Entry 1BSU (X-ray diffraction, 2.00 A resolution); this record covers chains D and B of the 4 polymer chains in the assembly.

Chain D:
Molecule: 11-nt DNA strand
Sequence (11 nucleotides; numbered 801 to 811; the number before each row is that of its first residue):
   801 AAAGACITCTT
Modified positions: 5CM (5-methyl-2'-deoxy-cytidine-5'-monophosphate) at position 806
Ion coordination: Ca2+: DI807 (shared with Asp74(B), Asp90(B) of chain B)

Chain B:
Protein: Endonuclease ecorv (3.1.21.4)
From: Escherichia coli
Notes: EC 3.1.21.4
UniProt: P04390 (T2E5_ECOLI); residues 2-245 here correspond to UniProt positions 1-244 (UniProt number = residue number - 1)
Amino-acid sequence (244 residues; numbered 2 to 245; the number before each row is that of its first residue):
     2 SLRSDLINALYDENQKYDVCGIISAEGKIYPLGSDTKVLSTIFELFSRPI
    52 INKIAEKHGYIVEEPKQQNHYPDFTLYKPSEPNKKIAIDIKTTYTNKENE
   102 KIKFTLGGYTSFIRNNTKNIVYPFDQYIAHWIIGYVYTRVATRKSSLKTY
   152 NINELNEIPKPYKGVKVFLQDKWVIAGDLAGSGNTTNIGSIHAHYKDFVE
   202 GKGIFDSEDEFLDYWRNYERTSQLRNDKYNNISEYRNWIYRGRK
Unresolved in the structure: 15-18, 98-102, 142-146, 245
Ion coordination: Ca2+: Asp74, Asp90 (shared with DI807(D) of chain D)

Chain D / chain B interface:
Residue-residue contacts - 29 pairs, chain D then chain B:
  DG804(D) - Asn70(B)  base contact
  DA805(D) - Asn70(B)  hydrogen bond to the base
  DA805(D) - Thr111(B)  hydrogen bond to the phosphate
  DA805(D) - Ser112(B)  phosphate contact
  DA805(D) - Asn120(B)  sugar contact
  5CM_806(D) - Asn70(B)  sugar contact
  5CM_806(D) - His71(B)  sugar contact
  5CM_806(D) - Gly109(B)  hydrogen bond to the phosphate
  5CM_806(D) - Ser112(B)  hydrogen bond to the phosphate
  5CM_806(D) - Phe113(B)  phosphate contact
  5CM_806(D) - Thr186(B)  base contact
  DI807(D) - Asp90(B)  phosphate contact
  DI807(D) - Lys92(B)  salt bridge to the phosphate
  DI807(D) - Gly108(B)  phosphate contact
  DI807(D) - Thr186(B)  base contact
  DT808(D) - Thr37(B)  phosphate contact
  DT808(D) - Lys92(B)  phosphate contact
  DT808(D) - Thr93(B)  hydrogen bond to the phosphate
  DT808(D) - Thr106(B)  hydrogen bond to the phosphate
  DT808(D) - Ser183(B)  base contact
  DT808(D) - Thr186(B)  hydrogen bond to the base
  DT808(D) - Asn188(B)  base contact
  DC809(D) - Thr37(B)  hydrogen bond to the phosphate
  DC809(D) - Thr94(B)  hydrogen bond to the phosphate
  DC809(D) - Tyr95(B)  phosphate contact
  DC809(D) - Gly182(B)  hydrogen bond to the base
  DC809(D) - Ser183(B)  base contact
  DT810(D) - Tyr95(B)  hydrogen bond to the phosphate
  DT810(D) - Lys104(B)  base contact
Also at the interface, not in a pair above, chain B (21 interface residues in all): Ile91

Overview:
The interface between chain D and chain B involves 7 residues on one side and 21 on the other; the contacts
include 11 hydrogen bonds and 1 salt bridge. Polar pairs include DA805(D)-Asn70(B), DT808(D)-Thr186(B) and
DC809(D)-Gly182(B).
Here chain D is an 11-nt DNA strand and chain B is Endonuclease ecorv (3.1.21.4) (Escherichia coli). Entry
1BSU (Structural and energetic origins of indirect readout in site-specific DNA cleavage by a restriction
endonuclease) was determined by X-ray diffraction (same publication as 1BUA).
